PDB entry 8EOT | electron microscopy, 3.30 A resolution | chains D and C of the 9 polymer chains in the assembly

[Chain D]
Name: DNA-directed RNA polymerase subunit beta'
Organism: Mycobacterium tuberculosis H37Rv
Notes: EC 2.7.7.6
Reference sequence: P9WGY7 (RPOC_MYCTU); numbering as in UniProt (aligned over 1-1316)
Chain sequence (1316 residues; row label = number of the first residue in the row):
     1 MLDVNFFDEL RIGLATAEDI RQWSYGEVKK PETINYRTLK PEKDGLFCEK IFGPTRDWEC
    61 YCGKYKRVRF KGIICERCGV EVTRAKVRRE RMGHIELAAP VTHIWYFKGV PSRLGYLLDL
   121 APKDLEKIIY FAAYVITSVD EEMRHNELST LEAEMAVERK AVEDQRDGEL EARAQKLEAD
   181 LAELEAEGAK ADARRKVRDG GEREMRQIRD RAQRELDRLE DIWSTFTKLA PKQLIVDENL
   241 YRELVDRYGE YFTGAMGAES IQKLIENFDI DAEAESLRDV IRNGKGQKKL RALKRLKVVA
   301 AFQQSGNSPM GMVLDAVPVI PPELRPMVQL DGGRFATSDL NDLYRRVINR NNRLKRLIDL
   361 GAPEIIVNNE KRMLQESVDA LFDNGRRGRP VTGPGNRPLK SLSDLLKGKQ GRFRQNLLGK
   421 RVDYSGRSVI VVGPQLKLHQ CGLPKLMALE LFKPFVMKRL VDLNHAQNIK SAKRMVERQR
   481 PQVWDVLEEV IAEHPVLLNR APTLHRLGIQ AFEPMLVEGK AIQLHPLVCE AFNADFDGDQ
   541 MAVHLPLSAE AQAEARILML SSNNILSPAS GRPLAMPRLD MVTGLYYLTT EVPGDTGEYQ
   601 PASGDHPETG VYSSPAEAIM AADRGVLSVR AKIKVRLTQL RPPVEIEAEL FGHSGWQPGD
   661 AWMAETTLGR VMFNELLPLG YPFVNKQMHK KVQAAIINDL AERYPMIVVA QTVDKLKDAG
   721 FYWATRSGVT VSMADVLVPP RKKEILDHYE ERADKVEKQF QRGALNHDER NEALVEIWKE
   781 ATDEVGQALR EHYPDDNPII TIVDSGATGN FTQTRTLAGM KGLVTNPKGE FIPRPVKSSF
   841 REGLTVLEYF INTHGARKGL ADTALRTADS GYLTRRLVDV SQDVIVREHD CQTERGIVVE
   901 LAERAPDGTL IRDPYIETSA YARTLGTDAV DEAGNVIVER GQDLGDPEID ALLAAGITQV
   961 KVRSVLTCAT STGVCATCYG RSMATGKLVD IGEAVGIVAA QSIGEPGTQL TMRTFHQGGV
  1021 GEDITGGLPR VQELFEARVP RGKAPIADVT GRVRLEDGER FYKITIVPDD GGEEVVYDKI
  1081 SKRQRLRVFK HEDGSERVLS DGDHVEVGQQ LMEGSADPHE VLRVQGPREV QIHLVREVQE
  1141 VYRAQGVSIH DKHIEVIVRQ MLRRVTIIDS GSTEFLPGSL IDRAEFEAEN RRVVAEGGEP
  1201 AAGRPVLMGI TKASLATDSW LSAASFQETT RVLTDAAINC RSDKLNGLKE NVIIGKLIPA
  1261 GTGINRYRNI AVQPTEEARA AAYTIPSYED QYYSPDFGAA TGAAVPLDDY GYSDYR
Disordered / not traced: 1, 1013-1024, 1283-1316
UniProt features mapped onto this chain:
  - binding site (Zn(2+)): C60, C62, C75, C78, C891, C968, C975, C978
  - binding site (Mg(2+)): D535, D537, D539
Metal / ion sites: Zn2+ site 1: C60, C62, C75, C78; Mg2+: D535, D537, D539 (shared with 1 residue of chain R); Zn2+ site 2: C891, C968, C975, C978

[Chain C]
Name: DNA-directed RNA polymerase subunit beta
Organism: Mycobacterium tuberculosis H37Rv
Notes: EC 2.7.7.6
Reference sequence: P9WGY9 (RPOB_MYCTU); residues 1-1178 here = UniProt positions 1-1178
Chain sequence (1178 residues; row label = number of the first residue in the row):
     1 MLEGCILADS RQSKTAASPS PSRPQSSSNN SVPGAPNRVS FAKLREPLEV PGLLDVQTDS
    61 FEWLIGSPRW RESAAERGDV NPVGGLEEVL YELSPIEDFS GSMSLSFSDP RFDDVKAPVD
   121 ECKDKDMTYA APLFVTAEFI NNNTGEIKSQ TVFMGDFPMM TEKGTFIING TERVVVSQLV
   181 RSPGVYFDET IDKSTDKTLH SVKVIPSRGA WLEFDVDKRD TVGVRIDRKR RQPVTVLLKA
   241 LGWTSEQIVE RFGFSEIMRS TLEKDNTVGT DEALLDIYRK LRPGEPPTKE SAQTLLENLF
   301 FKEKRYDLAR VGRYKVNKKL GLHVGEPITS STLTEEDVVA TIEYLVRLHE GQTTMTVPGG
   361 VEVPVETDDI DHFGNRRLRT VGELIQNQIR VGMSRMERVV RERMTTQDVE AITPQTLINI
   421 RPVVAAIKEF FGTSQLSQFM DQNNPLSGLT HKRRLSALGP GGLSRERAGL EVRDVHPSHY
   481 GRMCPIETPE GPNIGLIGSL SVYARVNPFG FIETPYRKVV DGVVSDEIVY LTADEEDRHV
   541 VAQANSPIDA DGRFVEPRVL VRRKAGEVEY VPSSEVDYMD VSPRQMVSVA TAMIPFLEHD
   601 DANRALMGAN MQRQAVPLVR SEAPLVGTGM ELRAAIDAGD VVVAEESGVI EEVSADYITV
   661 MHDNGTRRTY RMRKFARSNH GTCANQCPIV DAGDRVEAGQ VIADGPCTDD GEMALGKNLL
   721 VAIMPWEGHN YEDAIILSNR LVEEDVLTSI HIEEHEIDAR DTKLGAEEIT RDIPNISDEV
   781 LADLDERGIV RIGAEVRDGD ILVGKVTPKG ETELTPEERL LRAIFGEKAR EVRDTSLKVP
   841 HGESGKVIGI RVFSREDEDE LPAGVNELVR VYVAQKRKIS DGDKLAGRHG NKGVIGKILP
   901 VEDMPFLADG TPVDIILNTH GVPRRMNIGQ ILETHLGWCA HSGWKVDAAK GVPDWAARLP
   961 DELLEAQPNA IVSTPVFDGA QEAELQGLLS CTLPNRDGDV LVDADGKAML FDGRSGEPFP
  1021 YPVTVGYMYI MKLHHLVDDK IHARSTGPYS MITQQPLGGK AQFGGQRFGE MECWAMQAYG
  1081 AAYTLQELLT IKSDDTVGRV KVYEAIVKGE NIPEPGIPES FKVLLKELQS LCLNVEVLSS
  1141 DGAAIELREG EDEDLERAAA NLGINLSRNE SASVEDLA
Disordered / not traced: 1-29, 811-828, 1170-1178

[How chain D and chain C interact]
Pairs across the interface - 262 pairs, chain D then chain C:
  L2(D) - I1145(C)  hydrophobic
  L2(D) - L1147(C)  hydrophobic
  V4(D) - G1116(C)
  V4(D) - I1117(C)  hydrophobic
  F6(D) - L1138(C)
  F6(D) - I1145(C)
  F7(D) - I1117(C)  hydrophobic
  F7(D) - V1137(C)  hydrophobic
  F7(D) - L1138(C)
  F7(D) - I1145(C)  hydrophobic
  F7(D) - L1147(C)  hydrophobic
  D8(D) - L1138(C)  hydrogen bond (backbone-backbone)
  D8(D) - S1139(C)
  E9(D) - V1137(C)
  E9(D) - L1138(C)  hydrogen bond (backbone-backbone)
  L10(D) - E1136(C)
  L10(D) - V1137(C)  hydrophobic
  R11(D) - N1134(C)
  R11(D) - V1135(C)
  R11(D) - E1136(C)  salt bridge
  R11(D) - L1138(C)
  I12(D) - N1134(C)
  I12(D) - V1135(C)  hydrophobic
  G13(D) - L1133(C)
  G13(D) - N1134(C)  hydrogen bond (backbone-backbone)
  L14(D) - N1134(C)
  D19(D) - N1134(C)
  W23(D) - Q1129(C)
  W23(D) - L1133(C)
  W23(D) - N1134(C)
  K86(D) - E1149(C)  salt bridge
  R89(D) - M1051(C)  hydrogen bond (side chain-backbone)
  R89(D) - I1052(C)  hydrogen bond (side chain-backbone)
  R89(D) - E1119(C)  salt bridge
  E90(D) - K1126(C)  hydrogen bond (backbone-side chain)
  E90(D) - E1149(C)
  M92(D) - Q1129(C)
  H103(D) - L1131(C)
  H103(D) - C1132(C)
  W105(D) - L1131(C)  hydrophobic
  L314(D) - C1132(C)  hydrophobic
  P318(D) - S1130(C)
  P318(D) - C1132(C)
  I320(D) - E1127(C)
  I320(D) - S1130(C)
  L324(D) - K1126(C)
  P326(D) - I1052(C)
  D331(D) - R760(C)  hydrogen bond (backbone-side chain)
  Y344(D) - S1130(C)
  F382(D) - C1132(C)  hydrophobic
  L402(D) - S1130(C)
  L405(D) - E1127(C)
  L406(D) - L1124(C)  hydrophobic
  L406(D) - L1131(C)  hydrophobic
  R412(D) - V1123(C)
  R412(D) - L1124(C)
  R412(D) - E1127(C)  salt bridge
  F413(D) - L1124(C)  hydrophobic
  Q415(D) - R1067(C)  hydrogen bond (backbone-side chain)
  N416(D) - Q1055(C)
  N416(D) - S1120(C)
  L417(D) - S1120(C)
  L417(D) - L1124(C)  hydrophobic
  L418(D) - G1069(C)
  L418(D) - E1070(C)
  L418(D) - C1073(C)
  G419(D) - R1067(C)  hydrogen bond (backbone-side chain)
  G419(D) - F1068(C)
  K420(D) - Q1055(C)
  K420(D) - R1067(C)
  K420(D) - F1068(C)  hydrogen bond (backbone-backbone)
  K420(D) - L1089(C)
  K420(D) - S1093(C)
  R421(D) - P1056(C)
  R421(D) - L1057(C)
  R421(D) - G1058(C)
  R421(D) - G1065(C)  hydrogen bond (side chain-backbone)
  R421(D) - Q1066(C)
  R421(D) - S1093(C)  hydrogen bond (backbone-side chain)
  V422(D) - G1065(C)
  V422(D) - Q1066(C)  hydrogen bond (backbone-backbone)
  V422(D) - L1088(C)
  V422(D) - K1092(C)
  D423(D) - R1044(C)  salt bridge
  D423(D) - S1045(C)
  D423(D) - Y1049(C)  hydrogen bond
  D423(D) - P1056(C)
  D423(D) - K1092(C)  hydrogen bond (backbone-backbone)
  Y424(D) - R1044(C)  hydrogen bond (backbone-backbone)
  Y424(D) - S1045(C)
  Y424(D) - K1092(C)
  S425(D) - A1043(C)
  S425(D) - R1044(C)  hydrogen bond (backbone-backbone)
  S425(D) - G1065(C)
  S425(D) - Q1066(C)  hydrogen bond (side chain-backbone)
  G426(D) - H1042(C)
  R427(D) - K1040(C)
  R427(D) - I1041(C)
  R427(D) - H1042(C)  hydrogen bond (backbone-backbone)
  R427(D) - Q1066(C)
  S428(D) - K1040(C)
  V429(D) - K1040(C)
  V431(D) - G896(C)
  V432(D) - H729(C)
  V432(D) - A734(C)  hydrophobic
  P434(D) - G728(C)
  P434(D) - H729(C)
  M447(D) - I1041(C)  hydrophobic
  M447(D) - A1043(C)  hydrophobic
  E450(D) - A1043(C)
  E450(D) - R1044(C)
  E450(D) - S1045(C)
  E450(D) - F1063(C)
  L451(D) - A1043(C)  hydrophobic
  K453(D) - S1045(C)
  P454(D) - Y1103(C)  hydrophobic
  P454(D) - I1106(C)  hydrophobic
  M457(D) - Y1103(C)
  K458(D) - I1106(C)
  K458(D) - V1107(C)
  K458(D) - G1109(C)
  I469(D) - V1107(C)  hydrophobic
  I469(D) - A1158(C)
  I469(D) - A1160(C)  hydrophobic
  K470(D) - A1159(C)
  K473(D) - L1166(C)  hydrogen bond (side chain-backbone)
  R474(D) - S1167(C)
  R474(D) - N1169(C)  hydrogen bond
  E477(D) - L1166(C)
  N499(D) - E1072(C)  hydrogen bond
  T503(D) - M1071(C)
  T503(D) - E1072(C)
  R506(D) - A1078(C)
  R506(D) - Y1079(C)
  L507(D) - Y1079(C)
  I509(D) - E1072(C)
  I509(D) - Y1079(C)  hydrogen bond (backbone-side chain)
  K520(D) - V1037(C)
  F536(D) - Y731(C)
  F536(D) - E732(C)  hydrogen bond (backbone-backbone)
  F536(D) - D733(C)
  F536(D) - V894(C)
  D537(D) - K884(C)
  D537(D) - K892(C)
  G538(D) - V894(C)
  Q540(D) - K1040(C)
  L545(D) - K1092(C)  hydrogen bond (backbone-side chain)
  P546(D) - E1087(C)
  L547(D) - E1087(C)  hydrogen bond (backbone-side chain)
  L547(D) - K1092(C)
  L547(D) - I1106(C)  hydrophobic
  S548(D) - E1087(C)  hydrogen bond
  E550(D) - Y1083(C)
  A551(D) - T1084(C)
  A551(D) - E1087(C)
  E554(D) - A1081(C)
  E554(D) - A1082(C)
  E554(D) - Y1083(C)
  E554(D) - T1084(C)  hydrogen bond
  M559(D) - M1076(C)  hydrophobic
  M559(D) - Y1079(C)  hydrophobic
  N564(D) - Y1079(C)
  R578(D) - Y731(C)  hydrogen bond
  R578(D) - E732(C)  salt bridge
  L579(D) - Y731(C)  hydrophobic
  D580(D) - Y731(C)
  D580(D) - N918(C)  hydrogen bond
  T583(D) - H920(C)  hydrogen bond
  Y587(D) - Y1021(C)
  F721(D) - G728(C)
  F721(D) - Y731(C)  hydrophobic
  T725(D) - P725(C)
  T725(D) - W726(C)
  T725(D) - E727(C)
  R726(D) - D1012(C)  salt bridge
  R726(D) - F1019(C)
  R726(D) - P1020(C)
  R726(D) - Y1021(C)
  G728(D) - Y1021(C)
  V729(D) - P725(C)
  V729(D) - T919(C)
  T730(D) - I723(C)  hydrogen bond (side chain-backbone)
  T730(D) - P1022(C)
  T730(D) - T1024(C)  hydrogen bond
  V731(D) - T919(C)
  V731(D) - T1024(C)  hydrogen bond (backbone-side chain)
  S732(D) - K1007(C)
  S732(D) - T1024(C)
  M733(D) - H935(C)
  M733(D) - E982(C)
  A734(D) - D1005(C)
  D735(D) - K1007(C)  salt bridge
  D754(D) - R558(C)  salt bridge
  T808(D) - R924(C)
  Q813(D) - R924(C)
  Q813(D) - M926(C)
  L817(D) - M926(C)  hydrophobic
  L817(D) - I928(C)  hydrophobic
  R834(D) - Y570(C)
  F840(D) - E598(C)
  F840(D) - H599(C)  hydrogen bond (backbone-side chain)
  F840(D) - M926(C)  hydrophobic
  F840(D) - I928(C)
  R841(D) - H599(C)
  R841(D) - E982(C)  salt bridge
  E842(D) - H599(C)
  E842(D) - E982(C)
  G843(D) - E598(C)
  G843(D) - H599(C)
  L844(D) - E598(C)
  T845(D) - Q543(C)  hydrogen bond
  T845(D) - F977(C)
  V846(D) - Y480(C)
  V846(D) - Q543(C)
  V846(D) - N545(C)
  V846(D) - M586(C)  hydrophobic
  L847(D) - Q543(C)
  L847(D) - L560(C)  hydrophobic
  Y849(D) - I486(C)  hydrophobic
  Y849(D) - L597(C)
  Y849(D) - D600(C)  hydrogen bond (side chain-backbone)
  Y849(D) - D601(C)
  Y849(D) - A605(C)
  Y849(D) - F977(C)  hydrophobic
  F850(D) - H476(C)
  N852(D) - D601(C)
  T853(D) - A602(C)
  H854(D) - D474(C)
  H854(D) - V475(C)  hydrogen bond (side chain-backbone)
  A856(D) - A602(C)  hydrophobic
  A856(D) - N603(C)
  R857(D) - R473(C)
  R857(D) - V475(C)
  R857(D) - P485(C)  hydrogen bond (side chain-backbone)
  R857(D) - T488(C)
  L860(D) - I494(C)  hydrophobic
  L860(D) - N603(C)
  A861(D) - L470(C)
  A861(D) - I494(C)
  L865(D) - G469(C)
  L865(D) - L470(C)  hydrophobic
  R875(D) - E1070(C)  salt bridge
  V878(D) - W1074(C)
  A994(D) - Q1077(C)
  I997(D) - Q1077(C)
  Q1001(D) - W1074(C)
  Q1001(D) - A1075(C)
  A1237(D) - L1133(C)  hydrophobic
  L1248(D) - Q1077(C)
  V1252(D) - Q1077(C)
  V1252(D) - L1085(C)  hydrophobic
  V1252(D) - L1089(C)  hydrophobic
  I1254(D) - P1118(C)
  G1255(D) - Q1086(C)
  K1256(D) - Q1086(C)
  L1257(D) - A1082(C)
  L1257(D) - Q1086(C)
  I1258(D) - A1082(C)  hydrophobic
  G1261(D) - G1080(C)
  T1262(D) - G1080(C)  hydrogen bond (backbone-backbone)
  T1262(D) - Y1083(C)
  R1268(D) - Y1083(C)
Also at the interface, not in a pair above, chain D (170 interface residues in all): D3, A15, I20, R84, Y106, E323, R414, I430, F455, H505, Q510, P526, D535, A542, H544, L558, M581, R630, A724, S727, E750, I802, P827, I851, K858, D862, A864, Q882, R1083, W1220, L1233, I1253, A1260, G1263
Also at the interface, not in a pair above, chain C (165 interface residues in all): D196, P477, C484, G491, G495, A544, R562, V568, M724, G882, G893, I895, I931, L932, L985, Q986, D1038, T1046, T1053, Q1054, T1090, D1094, V1102, K1108, I1112, E1114, F1121, L1128, S1140, R1148, D1154, N1161, R1168

[Summary]
170 residues of chain D face 165 of chain C across their interface; the contacts include 40 hydrogen bonds and
11 salt bridges. Among the polar pairs are R11(D)-E1136(C), K86(D)-E1149(C) and R89(D)-E1119(C). UniProt lists
8 Zn2+-binding residues and 3 Mg2+-binding residues on chain D.
Chain D is DNA-directed RNA polymerase subunit beta' and chain C is DNA-directed RNA polymerase subunit beta,
both from Mycobacterium tuberculosis H37Rv; the structure, M. tuberculosis RNAP elongation complex with NusG,
was determined by electron microscopy (same publication as 8EHQ, 8EJ3, 8EOE, 8EOF, 8EOS and 8EXY).
